Entry 8PTW (electron microscopy, 2.91 A resolution); this record covers chains CT and CV of the 4 polymer chains in the assembly.

# Chain CT
Protein: Pre-rRNA-processing protein IPI3
Organism: Thermochaetoides thermophila DSM 1495
UniProt: G0S1T5 (G0S1T5_CHATD); numbering as in UniProt (aligned over 1-437)
Chain sequence (437 residues; row label = number of the first residue in the row):
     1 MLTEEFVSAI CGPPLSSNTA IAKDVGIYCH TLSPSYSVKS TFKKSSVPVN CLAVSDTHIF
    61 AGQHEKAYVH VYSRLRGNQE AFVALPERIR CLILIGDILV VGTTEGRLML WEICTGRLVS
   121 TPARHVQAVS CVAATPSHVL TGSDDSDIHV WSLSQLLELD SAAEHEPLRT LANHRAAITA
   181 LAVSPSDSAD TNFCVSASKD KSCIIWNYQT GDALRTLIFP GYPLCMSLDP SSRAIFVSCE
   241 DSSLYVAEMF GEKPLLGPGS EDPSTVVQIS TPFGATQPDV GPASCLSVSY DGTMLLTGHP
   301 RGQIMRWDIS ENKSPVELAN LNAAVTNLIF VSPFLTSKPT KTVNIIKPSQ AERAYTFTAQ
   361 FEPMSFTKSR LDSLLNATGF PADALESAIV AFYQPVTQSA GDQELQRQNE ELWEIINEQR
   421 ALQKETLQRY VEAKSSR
Not modelled in the structure: 394-437

# Chain CV
Protein: Pre-rRNA-processing protein RIX1
Organism: Thermochaetoides thermophila DSM 1495
UniProt: G0S5R0 (G0S5R0_CHATD); residue numbers follow UniProt; this construct covers 1-781
Chain sequence (781 residues; each row starts with the number of its first residue):
     1 MTAPPDLRVV CHRLASTPVD SLPRLCPLLI NHVLRCGGPL SEPQDAKGKD RTSETAMLVH
    61 KFRTHITSLL TGKSPAGRFT AVCLIKAVID VGGWESLRSA EPWIRGLIGV LQKPDPLSSK
   121 ELSIVTLTKL YILLQDYQTL IREMATPTLP GYATACLQLI KPPASGRPLK VPLNFVDTVA
   181 WSLSKLVVLY STTMRPFSGQ IKSALRPYIA PTSSDNVVVP QSLKENSRNL LILLTYTAPK
   241 NGSSDEWVKA IRATILDCHT TADQVFRAVR ESWESTTGYH IQPVNATGEP SGGGDSVDEL
   301 PPWSGLQAGA ERLTGLLEYL TAYFNNPTRA PVNVPLGELL DLTTRLTLVI PPSLGAEDSI
   361 ETNPAIGRDE KAELWSALPD IHHAVLRLHC AIIRRLEANA IPLATDIIDQ MVRVSTASKQ
   421 LPSVRETAYI LAKEILLLAG STLPKLTVDI LIPLIQSSCH DILTAAGHAQ PAQSQSSVPV
   481 TASKQQKSSS PALTNADAFL PGQSSSSTPK TSTASPVSQA ASALLPTFFT HLPQKHLPPD
   541 IRGLLDRTAI LSHNQSAMLA SCLHPYRDSR GRYYPSILPF LVRRFPRDES VEVLRSNLVK
   601 VGGSDASRGW DLSNGVTRDI SYGREFAQEM ISEEKGVVKE DETFAKEIEP VKSTAKPATS
   661 ANAWGVEMEL DVEHVNVAPI PETTNPFATV VGTTSQPSTL IQPACPSSPL KRKSDAEEFD
   721 EGSRPKRVDT GKAVSHPQMA VISSVPKPEE DKSDESSDSE GSVQIDMTLE DDEEDEEEED
   781 E
Not modelled in the structure: 1, 45-51, 470-511, 597-781

# Interface between chain CT and chain CV
Pairs across the interface (91; chain CT residue first):
  Asp97(CT) - Asn399(CV)
  Glu112(CT) - Pro402(CV)
  Arg117(CT) - Pro402(CV)
  Ser137(CT) - Thr442(CV)
  His138(CT) - Thr442(CV)
  Ser152(CT) - Thr442(CV)  hydrogen bond
  Ser154(CT) - Ala439(CV)
  Ser154(CT) - Thr442(CV)  hydrogen bond
  Leu157(CT) - Ile401(CV)  hydrophobic
  Leu157(CT) - Pro402(CV)
  Glu158(CT) - Pro402(CV)
  Leu159(CT) - Pro402(CV)
  Leu159(CT) - Leu403(CV)  hydrophobic
  Ser188(CT) - His564(CV)  hydrogen bond
  Asp190(CT) - Leu563(CV)
  Asp190(CT) - His564(CV)
  Asp190(CT) - Pro565(CV)
  Pro339(CT) - Arg394(CV)
  Pro339(CT) - Arg395(CV)
  Pro339(CT) - Glu397(CV)
  Thr340(CT) - Arg395(CV)
  Val343(CT) - Pro331(CV)  hydrophobic
  Tyr355(CT) - Val334(CV)
  Tyr355(CT) - Pro335(CV)
  Tyr355(CT) - Leu336(CV)  hydrogen bond (backbone-backbone)
  Tyr355(CT) - Gly337(CV)  hydrogen bond (backbone-backbone)
  Tyr355(CT) - Pro402(CV)
  Thr356(CT) - Val334(CV)
  Phe357(CT) - Val332(CV)
  Phe357(CT) - Asn333(CV)
  Phe357(CT) - Val334(CV)  hydrogen bond (backbone-backbone)
  Phe357(CT) - Leu336(CV)  hydrophobic
  Phe357(CT) - Leu396(CV)  hydrophobic
  Phe357(CT) - Asn399(CV)
  Thr358(CT) - Val332(CV)
  Thr358(CT) - Asn333(CV)  hydrogen bond
  Ala359(CT) - Pro331(CV)
  Ala359(CT) - Val332(CV)  hydrogen bond (backbone-backbone)
  Gln360(CT) - Thr328(CV)  hydrogen bond (side chain-backbone)
  Gln360(CT) - Arg329(CV)  hydrogen bond (side chain-backbone)
  Gln360(CT) - Pro331(CV)
  Phe361(CT) - Trp247(CV)  hydrophobic
  Phe361(CT) - Tyr323(CV)
  Phe361(CT) - Asn326(CV)
  Phe361(CT) - Pro327(CV)
  Phe361(CT) - Thr328(CV)  hydrogen bond (backbone-side chain)
  Phe361(CT) - Val334(CV)  hydrophobic
  Phe361(CT) - Arg395(CV)
  Glu362(CT) - Pro327(CV)
  Glu362(CT) - Arg395(CV)
  Pro363(CT) - Pro327(CV)
  Phe366(CT) - Arg394(CV)
  Phe366(CT) - Arg395(CV)
  Thr367(CT) - Asn229(CV)
  Arg370(CT) - Glu121(CV)  salt bridge
  Arg370(CT) - Asn174(CV)  hydrogen bond
  Leu371(CT) - Thr178(CV)
  Leu371(CT) - Trp181(CV)
  Asp372(CT) - Trp181(CV)  hydrogen bond
  Asp372(CT) - Lys185(CV)  salt bridge
  Leu374(CT) - Lys86(CV)
  Leu374(CT) - Glu121(CV)
  Leu375(CT) - Lys86(CV)  hydrogen bond (backbone-side chain)
  Leu375(CT) - Val125(CV)
  Leu375(CT) - Thr128(CV)
  Leu375(CT) - Lys129(CV)
  Leu375(CT) - Ile132(CV)  hydrophobic
  Leu375(CT) - Trp181(CV)  hydrophobic
  Ala377(CT) - Lys86(CV)
  Ala377(CT) - Asp90(CV)
  Thr378(CT) - Leu34(CV)
  Thr378(CT) - Asp90(CV)
  Gly379(CT) - Lys86(CV)
  Gly379(CT) - Asp90(CV)  hydrogen bond (backbone-side chain)
  Phe380(CT) - Cys83(CV)  hydrophobic
  Phe380(CT) - Lys86(CV)
  Phe380(CT) - Leu122(CV)  hydrophobic
  Phe380(CT) - Thr126(CV)
  Leu385(CT) - Pro27(CV)  hydrophobic
  Leu385(CT) - Ile30(CV)  hydrophobic
  Ala388(CT) - Ser118(CV)  hydrogen bond (backbone-side chain)
  Ile389(CT) - Pro23(CV)
  Ile389(CT) - Phe79(CV)  hydrophobic
  Ala391(CT) - Ser118(CV)
  Phe392(CT) - Pro23(CV)  hydrophobic
  Phe392(CT) - Pro75(CV)
  Phe392(CT) - Ala76(CV)  hydrophobic
  Phe392(CT) - Pro116(CV)  hydrophobic
  Tyr393(CT) - Asp20(CV)  hydrogen bond (side chain-backbone)
  Tyr393(CT) - Pro23(CV)
  Tyr393(CT) - Arg24(CV)
Other interface residues (no listed pair), chain CT (45 interface residues in all): Pro136, Leu153, Lys338, Asn376
Other interface residues (no listed pair), chain CV (60 interface residues in all): Ser21, Cys26, Asp177, Phe324, Asn325, Ala330, Leu340, Thr405

# Overview
Chain CT and chain CV form an interface of 45 and 60 residues respectively, with 17 hydrogen bonds and 2 salt
bridges. Among the polar pairs are Arg370(CT)-Glu121(CV), Asp372(CT)-Lys185(CV) and Ser152(CT)-Thr442(CV).
Here chain CT is Pre-rRNA-processing protein IPI3 and chain CV is Pre-rRNA-processing protein RIX1, both from
Thermochaetoides thermophila DSM 1495. Entry 8PTW (Chaetomium thermophilum Rix1-complex) was determined by
electron microscopy.
